PDB entry 4ADV | electron microscopy, 13.50 A resolution (very low resolution: no residue pairs are listed; an interface is given only as per-side residue counts) | chains A and H of the 22 polymer chains in the assembly

Chain A:
Molecule: 16S ribosomal RNA
Source organism: Escherichia coli
Sequence (1542 nucleotides; each row starts with the number of its first residue):
     1 AAAUUGAAGA GUUUGAUCAU GGCUCAGAUU GAACGCUGGC GGCAGGCCUA ACACAUGCAA
    61 GUCGAACGGU AACAGGAAGA AGCUUGCUUC UUUGCUGACG AGUGGCGGAC GGGUGAGUAA
   121 UGUCUGGGAA ACUGCCUGAU GGAGGGGGAU AACUACUGGA AACGGUAGCU AAUACCGCAU
   181 AACGUCGCAA GACCAAAGAG GGGGACCUUC GGGCCUCUUG CCAUCGGAUG UGCCCAGAUG
   241 GGAUUAGCUA GUAGGUGGGG UAACGGCUCA CCUAGGCGAC GAUCCCUAGC UGGUCUGAGA
   301 GGAUGACCAG CCACACUGGA ACUGAGACAC GGUCCAGACU CCUACGGGAG GCAGCAGUGG
   361 GGAAUAUUGC ACAAUGGGCG CAAGCCUGAU GCAGCCAUGC CGCGUGUAUG AAGAAGGCCU
   421 UCGGGUUGUA AAGUACUUUC AGCGGGGAGG AAGGGAGUAA AGUUAAUACC UUUGCUCAUU
   481 GACGUUACCC GCAGAAGAAG CACCGGCUAA CUCCGUGCCA GCAGCCGCGG UAAUACGGAG
   541 GGUGCAAGCG UUAAUCGGAA UUACUGGGCG UAAAGCGCAC GCAGGCGGUU UGUUAAGUCA
   601 GAUGUGAAAU CCCCGGGCUC AACCUGGGAA CUGCAUCUGA UACUGGCAAG CUUGAGUCUC
   661 GUAGAGGGGG GUAGAAUUCC AGGUGUAGCG GUGAAAUGCG UAGAGAUCUG GAGGAAUACC
   721 GGUGGCGAAG GCGGCCCCCU GGACGAAGAC UGACGCUCAG GUGCGAAAGC GUGGGGAGCA
   781 AACAGGAUUA GAUACCCUGG UAGUCCACGC CGUAAACGAU GUCGACUUGG AGGUUGUGCC
   841 CUUGAGGCGU GGCUUCCGGA GCUAACGCGU UAAGUCGACC GCCUGGGGAG UACGGCCGCA
   901 AGGUUAAAAC UCAAAUGAAU UGACGGGGGC CCGCACAAGC GGUGGAGCAU GUGGUUUAAU
   961 UCGAUGCAAC GCGAAGAACC UUACCUGGUC UUGACAUCCA CGGAAGUUUU CAGAGAUGAG
  1021 AAUGUGCCUU CGGGAACCGU GAGACAGGUG CUGCAUGGCU GUCGUCAGCU CGUGUUGUGA
  1081 AAUGUUGGGU UAAGUCCCGC AACGAGCGCA ACCCUUAUCC UUUGUUGCCA GCGGUCCGGC
  1141 CGGGAACUCA AAGGAGACUG CCAGUGAUAA ACUGGAGGAA GGUGGGGAUG ACGUCAAGUC
  1201 AUCAUGGCCC UUACGACCAG GGCUACACAC GUGCUACAAU GGCGCAUACA AAGAGAAGCG
  1261 ACCUCGCGAG AGCAAGCGGA CCUCAUAAAG UGCGUCGUAG UCCGGAUUGG AGUCUGCAAC
  1321 UCGACUCCAU GAAGUCGGAA UCGCUAGUAA UCGUGGAUCA GAAUGCCACG GUGAAUACGU
  1381 UCCCGGGCCU UGUACACACC GCCCGUCACA CCAUGGGAGU GGGUUGCAAA AGAAGUAGGU
  1441 AGCUUAACCU UCGGGAGGGC GCUUACCACU UUGUGAUUCA UGACUGGGGU GAAGUCGUAA
  1501 CAAGGUAACC GUAGGGGAAC CUGCGGUUGG AUCACCUCCU UA
Not modelled in the structure: 1-4, 1386-1505, 1535-1542

Chain H:
Molecule: 30S ribosomal protein S8
Source organism: Escherichia coli
Reference sequence: P0A7W7 (RS8_ECOLI); numbering as in UniProt (aligned over 1-129)
Amino-acid sequence (129 residues; row label = number of the first residue in the row):
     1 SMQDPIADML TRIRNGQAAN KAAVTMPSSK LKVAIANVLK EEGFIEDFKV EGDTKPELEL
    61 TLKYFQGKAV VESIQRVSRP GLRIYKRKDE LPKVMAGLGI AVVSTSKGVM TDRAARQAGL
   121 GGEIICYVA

Chain A / chain H interface:
At this resolution (14 A) residue pairs are not listed: 35 residues of chain A and 38 of chain H lie at the interface.

In short:
35 residues of chain A and 38 residues of chain H are in contact.
Here chain A is 16S ribosomal RNA and chain H is 30S ribosomal protein S8, both from Escherichia coli. Entry
4ADV (Structure of the E. coli methyltransferase KsgA bound to the E. coli 30S ribosomal subunit) was
determined by electron microscopy.
